Entry 6HV4 (X-ray diffraction, 3.00 A resolution); this record covers chains L and M of the 28 polymer chains in the assembly.

== Chain L ==
Molecule: Proteasome subunit beta type-6
Organism: Saccharomyces cerevisiae (strain ATCC 204508 / S288c)
Notes: EC 3.4.25.1
UniProtKB: P23724 (PSB6_YEAST); residues 1-222 here correspond to UniProt positions 20-241 (UniProt number = residue number + 19)
Amino-acid sequence (222 residues; each row starts with the number of its first residue):
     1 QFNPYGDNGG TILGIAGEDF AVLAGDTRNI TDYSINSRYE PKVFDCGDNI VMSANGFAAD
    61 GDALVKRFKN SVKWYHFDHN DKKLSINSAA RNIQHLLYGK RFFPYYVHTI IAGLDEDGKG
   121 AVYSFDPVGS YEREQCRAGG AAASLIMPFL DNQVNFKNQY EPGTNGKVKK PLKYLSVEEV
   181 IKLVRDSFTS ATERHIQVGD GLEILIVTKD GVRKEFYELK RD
Metal / ion sites: Mg2+: Asp222 (shared with 2 residues of chain V)
Residues lining bound ligands: GQK ((2S)-3-(4-methoxyphenyl)-N-[(2S,3R)-4-methyl-3,4-bis(oxidanyl)-1-phenyl-pentan-2-yl]-2-[[(2S)-2-(2-morpholin-4-ylethanoylamino)propanoyl]amino]propanamide): Arg101, Asp126, Pro127, Val128

== Chain M ==
Molecule: Proteasome subunit beta type-7
Organism: Saccharomyces cerevisiae (strain ATCC 204508 / S288c)
Notes: EC 3.4.25.1
UniProtKB: P30657 (PSB7_YEAST); residues -12 to 233 here correspond to UniProt positions 21-266 (UniProt number = residue number + 33)
Amino-acid sequence (246 residues; numbered -12 to 233; the number before each row is that of its first residue; numbers below 1 keep their minus sign (Thr-12 is residue -12)):
   -12 TQIANAGASP MVNTQQPIVT GTSVISMKYD NGVIIAADNL GSYGSLLRFN GVERLIPVGD
    48 NTVVGISGDI SDMQHIERLL KDLVTENAYD NPLADAEEAL EPSYIFEYLA TVMYQRRSKM
   108 NPLWNAIIVA GVQSNGDQFL RYVNLLGVTY SSPTLATGFG AHMANPLLRK VVDRESDIPK
   168 TTVQVAEEAI VNAMRVLYYR DARSSRNFSL AIIDKNTGLT FKKNLQVENM KWDFAKDIKG
   228 YGTQKI
Disordered / not traced: -12 to 0, 223-233

== Chain L / chain M interface ==
Pairs across the interface (39; chain L residue first):
  Gln1(L) - Thr1(M)  hydrogen bond
  Phe2(L) - Thr1(M)
  Phe2(L) - Arg104(M)
  Phe2(L) - Pro109(M)  hydrophobic
  Phe2(L) - Leu132(M)  hydrophobic
  Phe2(L) - Leu133(M)  hydrophobic
  Asn3(L) - Leu133(M)
  Pro4(L) - Arg104(M)  hydrogen bond (backbone-side chain)
  Pro4(L) - Met107(M)  hydrophobic
  Pro4(L) - Leu133(M)
  Asn8(L) - Val135(M)
  Asn29(L) - Tyr137(M)
  Ser34(L) - His149(M)
  Ile35(L) - Arg156(M)  hydrogen bond (backbone-side chain)
  Asn36(L) - Tyr137(M)  hydrogen bond
  Asn36(L) - Ser139(M)
  Asn36(L) - Arg156(M)
  Ser37(L) - Ser138(M)  hydrogen bond (side chain-backbone)
  Glu40(L) - Arg128(M)  salt bridge
  Glu40(L) - Tyr137(M)
  Glu40(L) - Ser138(M)  hydrogen bond (side chain-backbone)
  Phe57(L) - Arg104(M)
  Phe57(L) - Leu133(M)
  Phe57(L) - Val135(M)  hydrophobic
  Ala59(L) - Tyr101(M)
  Ala59(L) - Leu133(M)
  Ala59(L) - Gly134(M)
  Ala59(L) - Val135(M)
  Asp60(L) - Tyr101(M)  hydrogen bond
  Asp60(L) - Arg104(M)  salt bridge
  Asp62(L) - Thr136(M)  hydrogen bond
  Ala63(L) - Tyr101(M)
  Lys66(L) - Glu94(M)  salt bridge
  Phe103(L) - Arg104(M)
  Phe103(L) - Ser105(M)
  Tyr105(L) - Tyr101(M)
  Glu218(L) - Arg161(M)  salt bridge
  Arg221(L) - Asp160(M)  salt bridge
  Arg221(L) - Arg161(M)
Interface residues without a listed pair, chain L (24 interface residues in all): Tyr5, Tyr39, Lys100
Interface residues without a listed pair, chain M (23 interface residues in all): Trp111, Leu142, Ala148

== In short ==
The interface between chain L and chain M involves 24 residues on one side and 23 on the other; the contacts
include 8 hydrogen bonds and 5 salt bridges. Among the polar pairs are Glu40(L)-Arg128(M), Asp60(L)-Arg104(M)
and Lys66(L)-Glu94(M). Chain L binds compound GQK.
Chain L is Proteasome subunit beta type-6 and chain M is Proteasome subunit beta type-7, both from
Saccharomyces cerevisiae (strain ATCC 204508 / S288c); the structure, Yeast 20S proteasome with human beta2i
(1-53) in complex with ONX 0914, was determined by X-ray diffraction (same publication as 6HTB, 6HTC, 6HTD,
6HTP, 6HTR, 6HUB and 30 further entries).
